Entry 1SWG (X-ray diffraction, 1.80 A resolution); this record covers chains A and D of the 4 polymer chains in the assembly.

[Chain A]
Name: Circularly permuted core-streptavidin E51/A46
From: Streptomyces avidinii
Notes: engineered mutation(s): DELETION OF SURFACE LOOP RESIDUES 45 - 50 FROM THE SEQUENCE. THE OLD N- AND C-TERMINI (S139, A13, RESPECTIVELY) ARE CONNECTED INTRODUCING THE FOUR ADDITIONAL RESIDUES GGGS
Reference sequence: P22629 (SAV_STRAV); the construct has insertions or renumbered stretches relative to UniProt, so the offset changes along the chain: 51-132 = UniProt 75-156; 2-16 = UniProt 157-171; 19-25 = UniProt 172-178
Chain sequence (128 residues; numbered 50 to 46; the number before each row is that of its first residue):
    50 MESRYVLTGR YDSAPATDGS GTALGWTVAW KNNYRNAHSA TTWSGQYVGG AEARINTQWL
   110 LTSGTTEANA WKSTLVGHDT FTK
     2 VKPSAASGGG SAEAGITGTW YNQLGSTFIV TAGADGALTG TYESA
Not modelled in the structure: 50-51, 2-15
Sequence notes: conflict Gly9 (Ile164 in P22629), Gly10 (Asp165 in P22629), Gly11 (Ala166 in P22629), Ser12 (Ala167 in P22629), Ala13 (Lys168 in P22629), Glu14 (Lys169 in P22629), Gly19 (Val172 in P22629), Thr20 (Asn173 in P22629), Trp21 (Asn174 in P22629), Tyr22 (Gly175 in P22629), Gln24 (Pro177 in P22629); insertion (17-18)
Small-molecule neighbours: biotin (BTN): Asn23, Leu25, Ser27, Tyr43, Ser45, Trp79, Ala86, Ser88, Thr90, Trp92, Trp108, Leu110, Asp128
UniProt features mapped onto this chain:
  - motif: Arg59 to Asp61 (Cell attachment site)
  - binding site (biotin): Tyr54, Trp92, Trp108, Trp120

[Chain D]
Name: Circularly permuted core-streptavidin E51/A46
From: Streptomyces avidinii
Notes: engineered mutation(s): DELETION OF SURFACE LOOP RESIDUES 45 - 50 FROM THE SEQUENCE. THE OLD N- AND C-TERMINI (S139, A13, RESPECTIVELY) ARE CONNECTED INTRODUCING THE FOUR ADDITIONAL RESIDUES GGGS
Reference sequence: P22629 (SAV_STRAV); the construct has insertions or renumbered stretches relative to UniProt, so the offset changes along the chain: 51-133 = UniProt 75-157; 3-16 = UniProt 158-171; 19-25 = UniProt 172-178
Chain sequence (128 residues; row label = number of the first residue in the row):
    50 MESRYVLTGR YDSAPATDGS GTALGWTVAW KNNYRNAHSA TTWSGQYVGG AEARINTQWL
   110 LTSGTTEANA WKSTLVGHDT FTKV
     3 KPSAASGGGS AEAGITGTWY NQLGSTFIVT AGADGALTGT YESA
Not modelled in the structure: 50, 3-15, 46
Sequence notes: conflict Gly9 (Ile164 in P22629), Gly10 (Asp165 in P22629), Gly11 (Ala166 in P22629), Ser12 (Ala167 in P22629), Ala13 (Lys168 in P22629), Glu14 (Lys169 in P22629), Gly19 (Val172 in P22629), Thr20 (Asn173 in P22629), Trp21 (Asn174 in P22629), Tyr22 (Gly175 in P22629), Gln24 (Pro177 in P22629); insertion (17-18)
Small-molecule neighbours: biotin (BTN): Asn23, Leu25, Ser27, Tyr43, Ser45, Trp79, Ala86, Ser88, Thr90, Trp92, Trp108, Leu110, Asp128
UniProt features mapped onto this chain:
  - motif: Arg59 to Asp61 (Cell attachment site)
  - binding site (biotin): Tyr54, Trp92, Trp108, Trp120

[Chain A / chain D interface]
Pairs across the interface - 14 pairs, chain A then chain D:
  Trp108(A) - Trp120(D)
  Leu109(A) - Val125(D)  hydrophobic
  Leu110(A) - Trp120(D)  hydrophobic
  Trp120(A) - Trp108(D)
  Trp120(A) - Leu110(D)  hydrophobic
  Lys121(A) - Leu124(D)
  Thr123(A) - Leu124(D)
  Thr123(A) - Val125(D)  hydrogen bond (backbone-backbone)
  Leu124(A) - Lys121(D)
  Leu124(A) - Thr123(D)
  Leu124(A) - Leu124(D)  hydrophobic
  Val125(A) - Leu109(D)  hydrophobic
  Val125(A) - Thr123(D)  hydrogen bond (backbone-backbone)
  Val125(A) - Val125(D)  hydrophobic
Other interface residues (no listed pair), chain A (9 interface residues in all): Leu25
Other interface residues (no listed pair), chain D (9 interface residues in all): Leu25

[Summary]
The chain A/chain D interface involves 9 residues from each chain, with 2 hydrogen bonds. Its one hydrogen
bond, Thr123(A)-Val125(D), is backbone to backbone. Bound to chain A: biotin. Chain D binds biotin.
Chain A and chain D are both Circularly permuted core-streptavidin E51/A46 (Streptomyces avidinii); the
structure, Circular permuted streptavidin E51/A46 in complex with biotin, was determined by X-ray diffraction
(same publication as 1SWF).
